PDB entry 8GJE | electron microscopy, 3.40 A resolution | chains B and E of the 12 polymer chains in the assembly

# Chain B (and E)
Name: CZA97.12 SOSIP.664 Envelope glycoprotein gp41
Organism: Human immunodeficiency virus 1
Notes: chain E of this document is another copy of the same molecule, construct and numbering; everything in this record applies to it too
UniProt: Q994M9 (Q994M9_9HIV1); residues 512-664 here correspond to UniProt positions 496-648 (UniProt number = residue number - 16)
Amino-acid sequence (153 residues; row label = number of the first residue in the row):
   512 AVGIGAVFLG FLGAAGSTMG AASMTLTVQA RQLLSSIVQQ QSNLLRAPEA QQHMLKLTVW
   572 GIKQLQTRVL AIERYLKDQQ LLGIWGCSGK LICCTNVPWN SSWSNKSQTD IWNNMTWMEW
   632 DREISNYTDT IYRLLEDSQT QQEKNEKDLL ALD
Disordered / not traced: 512-519, 547-568, 664
Differences from the reference sequence: engineered mutation Met535 (Leu519 in Q994M9), Pro559 (Ile543 in Q994M9), Lys567 (Gln551 in Q994M9), Cys605 (Thr589 in Q994M9)
Disulfides: Cys598-Cys604
Covalent attachments: N-acetylglucosamine (NAG) linked to Asn611, Asn625, Asn637
Reported in the primary citation:
  - post-translational modification sites: Asn611, Asn637

# Chain B / chain E interface
Residue-residue contacts - 23 pairs, chain B then chain E:
  Gln577(B) - Leu576(E)
  Val580(B) - Arg579(E)
  Ile583(B) - Ile583(E)  hydrophobic
  Glu584(B) - Arg579(E)  salt bridge
  Glu584(B) - Ile583(E)
  Leu587(B) - Leu545(E)
  Leu587(B) - Ile583(E)  hydrophobic
  Leu587(B) - Leu587(E)  hydrophobic
  Lys588(B) - Arg542(E)
  Lys588(B) - Leu545(E)  hydrogen bond (side chain-backbone)
  Gln591(B) - Ala541(E)  hydrogen bond (side chain-backbone)
  Gln591(B) - Leu545(E)
  Gln591(B) - Tyr586(E)
  Gly594(B) - Gly600(E)
  Ile595(B) - Arg542(E)
  Ser599(B) - Gly600(E)
  Glu647(B) - Arg542(E)  salt bridge
  Glu654(B) - Lys601(E)
  Glu654(B) - Leu602(E)  hydrogen bond (side chain-backbone)
  Glu654(B) - Ile603(E)  hydrogen bond (side chain-backbone)
  Lys655(B) - Met535(E)
  Asn656(B) - Met535(E)
  Ala662(B) - Cys605(E)  hydrophobic
Interface residues without a listed pair, chain B (16 interface residues in all): Ile573
Interface residues without a listed pair, chain E (20 interface residues in all): Ser534, Thr538, Leu544, Ile573, Val580, Ser599

# Overview
Chain B and chain E form an interface of 16 and 20 residues respectively; the contacts include 4 hydrogen
bonds and 2 salt bridges. Polar pairs include Glu584(B)-Arg579(E), Glu647(B)-Arg542(E) and
Lys588(B)-Leu545(E). Covalently linked N-acetylglucosamine: at Asn611(B), Asn625(B) and Asn637(B). The paper
reports modification sites Asn611(B) and Asn637(B).
Both chains are CZA97.12 SOSIP.664 Envelope glycoprotein gp41 (Human immunodeficiency virus 1). Entry 8GJE
(HIV-1 Env subtype C CZA97.12 SOSIP.664 in complex with 3BNC117 Fab) was determined by electron microscopy.
